PDB entry 7Q21 | electron microscopy, 2.90 A resolution | chains h and b of the 26 polymer chains in the assembly

== Chain h ==
Name: Uncharacterized membrane protein Cgl2017/cg2211
From: Corynebacterium glutamicum ATCC 13032
Reference sequence: Q8NP09 (Y2017_CORGL); residues 1-147 here = UniProt positions 1-147
Sequence (147 residues; row label = number of the first residue in the row):
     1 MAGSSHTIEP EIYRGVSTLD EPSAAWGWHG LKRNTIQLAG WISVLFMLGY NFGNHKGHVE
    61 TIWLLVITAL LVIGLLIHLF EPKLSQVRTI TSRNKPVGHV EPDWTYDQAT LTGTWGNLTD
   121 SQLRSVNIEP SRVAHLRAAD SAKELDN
Disordered / not traced: 1-8, 135-147
Small-molecule neighbours:
  - phosphatidic acid (7PH; (1R)-2-(dodecanoyloxy)-1-[(phosphonooxy)methyl]ethyl tetradecanoate): Trp28, Leu31, Lys32, Thr35, Leu38, Ala39, Ile42, Ser43, Phe46
  - 9XX ((2S)-1-(hexadecanoyloxy)propan-2-yl (10S)-10-methyloctadecanoate), molecule 1: Ile42, Leu45, Phe46, Gly49, Phe52
  - 9XX, molecule 2: Val59, Ile62, Trp63, Val66, Leu70
  - 9YF ((2R)-2-(hexadecanoyloxy)-3-{[(S)-hydroxy{[(1R,2R,3R,4R,5R,6S)-2,3,4,5,6-pentahydroxycyclohexyl]oxy}phosphoryl]oxy}propyl (9S)-9-methyloctadecanoate): Val59, Glu60, Trp63, Ile67
  - docosane (TWT): Ile36, Ala39, Gly40, Ser43, Leu71, Leu75

== Chain b ==
Name: Cytochrome bc1 complex cytochrome b subunit
From: Corynebacterium glutamicum ATCC 13032
Notes: EC 7.1.1.8
Reference sequence: Q79VE9 (QCRB_CORGL); residue numbers follow UniProt; this construct covers 1-539
Sequence (539 residues; each row starts with the number of its first residue):
     1 MSLATVGNNL DSRYTMASGI RRQINKVFPT HWSFMLGEIA LYSFIVLLLT GVYLTLFFDP
    61 SITKVIYDGG YLPLNGVEMS RAYATALDIS FEVRGGLFIR QMHHWAALLF VVSMLVHMLR
   121 IFFTGAFRRP REANWIIGVV LIILGMAEGF MGYSLPDDLL SGVGLRIMSA IIVGLPIIGT
   181 WMHWLIFGGD FPSDLMLDRF YIAHVLIIPA ILLGLIAAHL ALVWYQKHTQ FPGAGRTENN
   241 VIGIRIMPLF AVKAVAFGLI VFGFLALLAG VTTINAIWNL GPYNPSQVSA GSQPDVYMLW
   301 TDGAARVMPA WELYLGNYTI PAVFWVAVML GILVVLLVTY PFIERKFTGD DAHHNLLQRP
   361 RDVPVRTSLG VMALVFYILL TVSGGNDVYA MQFHVSLNAM TWIGRIGLIV GPAIAYFITY
   421 RLCIGLQRSD REVLEHGIET GIIKQMPNGA FIEVHQPLGP VDDHGHPIPL PYAGAAVPKQ
   481 MNQLGYAEVE TRGGFFGPDP EDIRAKAKEI EHANHIEEAN TLRALNEANI ERDKNEGKN
Disordered / not traced: 1, 536-539
Metal / ion sites: heme Fe site 1: His103, His204; heme Fe site 2: His117, His219
Small-molecule neighbours:
  - phosphatidic acid (7PH; (1R)-2-(dodecanoyloxy)-1-[(phosphonooxy)methyl]ethyl tetradecanoate), molecule 1: Met118, Leu119, Phe122, Leu336, Leu337, Tyr340, Ile343, Phe347, Leu369, Gly370, Ala373, Ile409
  - phosphatidic acid (7PH), molecule 2: Val296, Leu299, Thr381, Val382, Gly385, Val388, Tyr389, Gln392, Phe393
  - 9XX ((2S)-1-(hexadecanoyloxy)propan-2-yl (10S)-10-methyloctadecanoate): Met308, Trp311, Glu312, Leu313, Trp325, Val328, Met329, Ile332
  - 9YF ((2R)-2-(hexadecanoyloxy)-3-{[(S)-hydroxy{[(1R,2R,3R,4R,5R,6S)-2,3,4,5,6-pentahydroxycyclohexyl]oxy}phosphoryl]oxy}propyl (9S)-9-methyloctadecanoate): Ser396, Asn398, Ala399, Trp402, Ile403, Ile406, Gly407, Val410, Ile414, Ile418
  - heme (HEM), molecule 1: Ser33, Phe34, Met35, Gly37, Glu38, Ala40, Leu41, Phe110, Met114, His117, Met118, Arg120, Ile121, Ala126, Arg131, Asn134, Trp135, Gly138, Val139, Leu141, Ile142, Ile216, His219, Leu220, Val223, His228, Thr229
  - heme (HEM), molecule 2: Phe44, Leu47, Leu48, Gly51, Val52, Leu54, Thr55, Phe58, Ile89, Arg100, His103, His104, Ala107, Phe110, Gly145, Glu148, Gly149, Gly152, Tyr153, Leu155, Pro156, Tyr201, His204, Val205, Pro209, Leu212, Asn275, Tyr297
  - menaquinone-9 (MQ9), molecule 1: Glu38, Leu41, Tyr42, Ile45, Leu48, Leu213, Ala217, Leu220, Ala221, Trp224, Ala254
  - menaquinone-9 (MQ9), molecule 2: Val46, Leu49, Thr50, Val52, Tyr53, Leu56, Phe98, Ile99, Met102, Phe262, Ala266
  - menaquinone-9 (MQ9), molecule 3: Phe150, Gly164, Ile167, Met168, Ile171, Leu175, Met182, Pro294, Met298, Thr301, Asp302, Phe324, Ala327, Val328, Leu330, Gly331, Ile332, Val335
  - menaquinone-9 (MQ9), molecule 4: Met151, Ile172, Met182, Ile186, Arg199, Phe200, Ala203, Ile207
  - docosane (TWT): Met146, Trp300, Leu333, Leu337, Met372, Ala373, Phe376, Tyr377, Ile409, Pro412, Ala413
From the paper describing this entry:
  - binding site for heme: Asp295
  - binding site for menaquinone-9: Asp302
  - catalytic residues: Asp302, Arg306 (proposed by the authors, not directly observed)

== Interface between chain h and chain b ==
Pairs across the interface - 48 pairs, chain h then chain b:
  Arg14(h) - Phe347(b)
  Arg14(h) - Thr348(b)
  Leu19(h) - Arg428(b)  hydrogen bond (backbone-side chain)
  Asp20(h) - Ile424(b)
  Asp20(h) - Arg428(b)  hydrogen bond (backbone-side chain)
  Glu21(h) - Ile424(b)
  Pro22(h) - Gln427(b)
  Pro22(h) - Arg431(b)
  Ser23(h) - Asp362(b)  hydrogen bond
  Ser23(h) - Gln427(b)  hydrogen bond
  Ser23(h) - Arg431(b)
  Trp26(h) - Gln358(b)  hydrogen bond (backbone-side chain)
  Trp26(h) - Tyr472(b)
  Trp26(h) - Ala473(b)
  Trp26(h) - Gly474(b)
  Gly27(h) - Asp362(b)
  Gly27(h) - Val363(b)
  Trp28(h) - Tyr340(b)
  Trp28(h) - Glu344(b)
  Trp28(h) - Phe347(b)  hydrophobic
  Trp28(h) - Thr348(b)
  Trp28(h) - Val363(b)
  Trp28(h) - Pro364(b)
  Trp28(h) - Val365(b)  hydrogen bond (backbone-backbone)
  Trp28(h) - Leu369(b)  hydrophobic
  His29(h) - Asp362(b)  hydrogen bond (side chain-backbone)
  His29(h) - Pro364(b)
  His29(h) - Val365(b)
  His29(h) - Tyr420(b)
  His29(h) - Gln427(b)
  Gly30(h) - Val365(b)
  Gly30(h) - Tyr420(b)  hydrogen bond (backbone-side chain)
  Leu31(h) - Val365(b)  hydrophobic
  Leu31(h) - Tyr416(b)
  Ser43(h) - Ile409(b)
  Phe46(h) - Ile409(b)  hydrophobic
  Gly49(h) - Trp311(b)
  Tyr50(h) - Trp402(b)
  Tyr50(h) - Arg405(b)  hydrogen bond (side chain-backbone)
  Tyr50(h) - Ile409(b)
  Phe52(h) - Trp311(b)  hydrogen bond (backbone-side chain)
  Asn54(h) - Ala310(b)
  His55(h) - Trp402(b)
  Glu60(h) - Trp402(b)
  Leu64(h) - Trp402(b)  hydrophobic
  Leu64(h) - Ile406(b)  hydrophobic
  Ile67(h) - Ile406(b)  hydrophobic
  Ile67(h) - Val410(b)  hydrophobic
Other interface residues (no listed pair), chain h (23 interface residues in all): Met47
Other interface residues (no listed pair), chain b (28 interface residues in all): Pro309, Arg361

== Summary ==
23 residues of chain h and 28 residues of chain b are in contact, with 10 hydrogen bonds. Among the polar
pairs are Leu19(h)-Arg428(b), Asp20(h)-Arg428(b) and Ser23(h)-Asp362(b). From the paper: catalytic residues
Asp302(b) and Arg306(b); a binding site for heme at Asp295(b).
Chain h is Uncharacterized membrane protein Cgl2017/cg2211 and chain b is Cytochrome bc1 complex cytochrome b
subunit, both from Corynebacterium glutamicum ATCC 13032; the structure, III2-IV2 respiratory supercomplex
from Corynebacterium glutamicum, was determined by electron microscopy.
